9ES9 - chains B and G of the 18 polymer chains in the assembly; structure by electron microscopy, 2.33 A resolution.

== Chain B ==
Name: Cytochrome b6-f complex subunit 4
Source organism: Spinacia oleracea
Reference sequence: P00166 (PETD_SPIOL); residues 1-160 here = UniProt positions 1-160
Chain sequence (160 residues; row label = number of the first residue in the row):
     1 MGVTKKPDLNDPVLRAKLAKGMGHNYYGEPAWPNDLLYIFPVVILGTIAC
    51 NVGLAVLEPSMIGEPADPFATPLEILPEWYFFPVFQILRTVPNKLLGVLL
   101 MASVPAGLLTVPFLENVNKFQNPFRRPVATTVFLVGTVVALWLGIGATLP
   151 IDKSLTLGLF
Disordered / not traced: 1
Small-molecule neighbours:
  - BNT (2,5-dibromo-3-isopropyl-6-methylbenzo-1,4-quinone): Ile75, Leu76, Pro77, Phe81, Val84, Phe85, Leu88
  - chlorophyll a (CLA): Tyr80, Pro83, Val84, Met101, Val104, Pro105, Leu108, Val111, Val132, Phe133, Gly136, Val139, Ala140
  - heme c (HEC): Asn25, Ile39, Phe40, Val43, Ile44
What the authors report for this chain:
  - catalytic residues: Asp35 (proposed by the authors, not directly observed)

== Chain G ==
Name: Cytochrome b6-f complex subunit 5
Source organism: Spinacia oleracea
Reference sequence: P69461 (PETG_SPIOL); residues 1-37 here = UniProt positions 1-37
Chain sequence (37 residues; each row starts with the number of its first residue):
     1 MIEVFLFGIVLGLIPITLAGLFVTAYLQYRRGDQLDL
Disordered / not traced: 34-37
Small-molecule neighbours: beta-carotene (BCR): Leu13, Ile16, Thr17, Ala19, Gly20, Val23

== Chain B / chain G interface ==
Contacting residue pairs (13; chain B residue first):
  Glu58(B) - Phe5(G)
  Met61(B) - Met1(G)  hydrophobic
  Leu76(B) - Ile2(G)  hydrophobic
  Trp79(B) - Leu6(G)
  Trp79(B) - Phe7(G)  hydrophobic
  Trp79(B) - Val10(G)  hydrophobic
  Asn122(B) - Ala25(G)  hydrogen bond (side chain-backbone)
  Asn122(B) - Tyr29(G)
  Pro123(B) - Ala25(G)  hydrophobic
  Phe124(B) - Phe22(G)
  Phe124(B) - Tyr26(G)  hydrophobic
  Phe124(B) - Tyr29(G)  hydrophobic
  Arg125(B) - Tyr29(G)
Interface residues without a listed pair, chain B (12 interface residues in all): Phe82, Thr130, Leu134, Thr148
Interface residues without a listed pair, chain G (11 interface residues in all): Gly32

== Overview ==
12 residues of chain B and 11 residues of chain G are in contact, with 1 hydrogen bond. The hydrogen-bonded
pair is Asn122(B)-Ala25(G). Ligands of chain B: heme c, compound BNT and chlorophyll a. Chain G binds
beta-carotene. From the paper: the catalytic residue Asp35(B).
Chain B is Cytochrome b6-f complex subunit 4 and chain G is Cytochrome b6-f complex subunit 5, both from
Spinacia oleracea; the structure, Cryo-EM structure of Spinacia oleracea cytochrome b6f complex with inhibitor
DBMIB bound at plastoquinol oxidation site, was determined by electron microscopy, deposited together with
9ES7 and 9ES8.
